Entry 6PSW (electron microscopy, 3.70 A resolution); this record covers chains I and L of the 10 polymer chains in the assembly.

== Chain I ==
Molecule: DNA-directed RNA polymerase subunit beta
From: Escherichia coli
Notes: EC 2.7.7.6
Reference sequence: P0A8V4 (RPOB_ECO57); residues 1-1342 here = UniProt positions 1-1342
Chain sequence (1342 residues; numbered 1 to 1342; the number before each row is that of its first residue):
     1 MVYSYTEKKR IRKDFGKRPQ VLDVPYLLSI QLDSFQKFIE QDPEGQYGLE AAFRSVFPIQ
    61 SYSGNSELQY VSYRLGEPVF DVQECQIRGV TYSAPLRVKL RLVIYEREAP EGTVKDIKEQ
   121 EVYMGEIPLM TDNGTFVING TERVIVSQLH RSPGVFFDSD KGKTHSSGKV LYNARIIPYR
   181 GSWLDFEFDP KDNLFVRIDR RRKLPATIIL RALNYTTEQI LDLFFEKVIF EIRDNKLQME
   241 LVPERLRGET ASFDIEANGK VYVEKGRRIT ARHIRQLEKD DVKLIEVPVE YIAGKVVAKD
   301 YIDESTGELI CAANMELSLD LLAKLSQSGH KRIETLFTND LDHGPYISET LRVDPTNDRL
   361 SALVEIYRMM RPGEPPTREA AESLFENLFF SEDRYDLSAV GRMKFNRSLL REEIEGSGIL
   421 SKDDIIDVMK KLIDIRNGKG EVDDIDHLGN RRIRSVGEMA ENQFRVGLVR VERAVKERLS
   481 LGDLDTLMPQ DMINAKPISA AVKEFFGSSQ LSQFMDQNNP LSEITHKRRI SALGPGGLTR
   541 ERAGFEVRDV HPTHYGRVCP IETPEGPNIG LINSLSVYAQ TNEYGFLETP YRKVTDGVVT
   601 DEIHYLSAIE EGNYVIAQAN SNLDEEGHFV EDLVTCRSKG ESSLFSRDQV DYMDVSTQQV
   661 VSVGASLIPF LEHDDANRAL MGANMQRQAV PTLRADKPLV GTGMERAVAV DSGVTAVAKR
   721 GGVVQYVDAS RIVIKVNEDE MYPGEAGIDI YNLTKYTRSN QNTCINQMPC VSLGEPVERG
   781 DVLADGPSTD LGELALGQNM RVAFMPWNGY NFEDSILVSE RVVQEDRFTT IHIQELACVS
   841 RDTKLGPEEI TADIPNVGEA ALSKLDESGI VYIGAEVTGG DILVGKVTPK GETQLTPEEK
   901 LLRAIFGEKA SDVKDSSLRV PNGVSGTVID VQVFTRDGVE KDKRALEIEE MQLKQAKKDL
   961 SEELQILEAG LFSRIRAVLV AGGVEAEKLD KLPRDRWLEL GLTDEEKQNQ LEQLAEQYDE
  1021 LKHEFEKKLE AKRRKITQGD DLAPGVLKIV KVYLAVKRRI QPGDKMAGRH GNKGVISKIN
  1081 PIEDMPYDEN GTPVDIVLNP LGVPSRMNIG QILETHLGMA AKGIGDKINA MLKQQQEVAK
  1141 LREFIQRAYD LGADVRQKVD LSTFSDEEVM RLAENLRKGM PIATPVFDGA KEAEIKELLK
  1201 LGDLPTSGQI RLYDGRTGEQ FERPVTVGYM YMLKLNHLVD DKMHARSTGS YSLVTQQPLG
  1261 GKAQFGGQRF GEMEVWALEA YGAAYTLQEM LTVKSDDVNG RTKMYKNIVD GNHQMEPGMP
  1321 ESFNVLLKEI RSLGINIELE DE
Disordered / not traced: 1
Curated features (UniProtKB/Swiss-Prot):
  - modified residue (N6-acetyllysine): Lys1022, Lys1200
Ligand contacts: chapso (1N7): Gln725, Tyr726, Glu962, Gln965, Ile966, Ala969, Ser973

== Chain L ==
Molecule: RNA polymerase sigma factor RpoD
From: Escherichia coli
Reference sequence: Q0P6L9 (Q0P6L9_ECOLX); residues 1-613 here = UniProt positions 1-613
Chain sequence (616 residues; numbered -2 to 613; the number before each row is that of its first residue; numbers below 1 keep their minus sign (Ser-2 is residue -2)):
    -2 SEFMEQNPQS QLKLLVTRGK EQGYLTYAEV NDHLPEDIVD SDQIEDIIQM INDMGIQVME
    58 EAPDADDLML AENTADEDAA EAAAQVLSSV ESEIGRTTDP VRMYMREMGT VELLTREGEI
   118 DIAKRIEDGI NQVQCSVAEY PEAITYLLEQ YDRVEAEEAR LSDLITGFVD PNAEEDLAPT
   178 ATHVGSELSQ EDLDDDEDED EEDGDDDSAD DDNSIDPELA REKFAELRAQ YVVTRDTIKA
   238 KGRSHATAQE EILKLSEVFK QFRLVPKQFD YLVNSMRVMM DRVRTQERLI MKLCVEQCKM
   298 PKKNFITLFT GNETSDTWFN AAIAMNKPWS EKLHDVSEEV HRALQKLQQI EEETGLTIEQ
   358 VKDINRRMSI GEAKARRAKK EMVEANLRLV ISIAKKYTNR GLQFLDLIQE GNIGLMKAVD
   418 KFEYRRGYKF STYATWWIRQ AITRSIADQA RTIRIPVHMI ETINKLNRIS RQMLQEMGRE
   478 PTPEELAERM LMPEDKIRKV LKIAKEPISM ETPIGDDEDS HLGDFIEDTT LELPLDSATT
   538 ESLRAATHDV LAGLTAREAK VLRMRFGIDM NTDYTLEEVG KQFDVTRERI RQIEAKALRK
   598 LRHPSRSEVL RSFLDD
Disordered / not traced: -2 to 89, 168-212, 236-241
Differences from the reference sequence: expression tag (-2 to 0)
What the authors report for this chain:
  - binding site for the 85-nt DNA strand: Trp433

== How chain I and chain L interact ==
Residue-residue contacts (62):
  Arg97(I) - Gly475(L)  hydrogen bond (side chain-backbone)
  Val122(I) - Gln472(L)
  Tyr123(I) - Leu471(L)  hydrophobic
  Tyr123(I) - Gly475(L)
  Tyr123(I) - Arg476(L)
  Arg368(I) - Glu90(L)  hydrogen bond (side chain-backbone)
  Arg368(I) - Ile91(L)
  Pro372(I) - Arg93(L)
  Pro372(I) - Arg99(L)  hydrogen bond (backbone-side chain)
  Gly373(I) - Ile91(L)
  Gly373(I) - Arg93(L)  hydrogen bond (backbone-backbone)
  Gly373(I) - Thr94(L)
  Gly373(I) - Arg103(L)  hydrogen bond (backbone-side chain)
  Glu374(I) - Arg99(L)
  Pro375(I) - Ile91(L)  hydrophobic
  Pro375(I) - Arg103(L)
  Gln490(I) - Gln472(L)  hydrogen bond (backbone-side chain)
  Ile493(I) - Arg468(L)
  Asn494(I) - Arg468(L)
  Ala495(I) - Leu471(L)  hydrophobic
  Asn856(I) - Asp612(L)  hydrogen bond (side chain-backbone)
  Asn856(I) - Asp613(L)
  Pro897(I) - Gly564(L)
  Glu898(I) - Leu540(L)
  Glu898(I) - Arg541(L)  hydrogen bond (side chain-backbone)
  Glu898(I) - Thr544(L)
  Glu898(I) - Ile565(L)
  Leu901(I) - Leu559(L)  hydrophobic
  Leu901(I) - Phe563(L)  hydrophobic
  Leu901(I) - Ile565(L)  hydrophobic
  Leu902(I) - Leu540(L)  hydrophobic
  Leu902(I) - Leu607(L)
  Leu902(I) - Phe610(L)  hydrophobic
  Leu902(I) - Leu611(L)  hydrophobic
  Ala904(I) - Phe563(L)  hydrophobic
  Ala904(I) - Leu595(L)
  Ile905(I) - Leu595(L)  hydrophobic
  Ile905(I) - Leu598(L)  hydrophobic
  Ile905(I) - Arg599(L)  hydrogen bond (backbone-side chain)
  Phe906(I) - Arg599(L)  hydrogen bond (backbone-side chain)
  Phe906(I) - Ser604(L)
  Phe906(I) - Leu607(L)
  Phe906(I) - Arg608(L)
  Phe906(I) - Leu611(L)  hydrophobic
  Glu908(I) - Leu611(L)
  Glu908(I) - Asp613(L)
  Arg936(I) - Arg495(L)
  Gly938(I) - Glu481(L)
  Gly1045(I) - Lys499(L)
  Thr1248(I) - Pro531(L)
  Ser1250(I) - Glu524(L)  hydrogen bond
  Tyr1251(I) - Glu524(L)
  Tyr1251(I) - Asp525(L)  hydrogen bond (backbone-backbone)
  Ser1252(I) - Asp525(L)
  Leu1253(I) - Ile523(L)  hydrogen bond (backbone-backbone)
  Leu1253(I) - Asp525(L)
  Gln1256(I) - Leu528(L)
  Leu1259(I) - Glu524(L)
  Gln1264(I) - Phe522(L)
  Lys1303(I) - Glu538(L)  salt bridge
  Tyr1305(I) - Pro531(L)  hydrophobic
  Tyr1305(I) - Leu532(L)
Interface residues without a listed pair, chain I (44 interface residues in all): Arg371, Asp491, Lys496, Gln510, Lys900, Gly907, Asp937, Pro1044, Arg1301, Lys1306
Interface residues without a listed pair, chain L (46 interface residues in all): Gly92, Asn464, Glu473, Lys502, Asp514, Asp521, Thr537

== Overview ==
44 residues of chain I and 46 residues of chain L are in contact, with 13 hydrogen bonds and 1 salt bridge.
Among the polar pairs are Lys1303(I)-Glu538(L), Arg97(I)-Gly475(L) and Arg368(I)-Glu90(L). Ligands of chain I:
chapso. The paper reports a binding site for the 85-nt DNA strand at Trp433(L).
Chain I is DNA-directed RNA polymerase subunit beta and chain L is RNA polymerase sigma factor RpoD, both from
Escherichia coli; the structure, Escherichia coli RNA polymerase promoter unwinding intermediate (TRPo) with
TraR and rpsT P2 promoter, was determined by electron microscopy (same publication as 6PSQ, 6PSR, 6PSS, 6PST,
6PSU and 6PSV).
